3O1Q - chain A; structure by X-ray diffraction, 1.85 A resolution.

[Chain A]
Protein: Urease accessory protein ureF
Source organism: Helicobacter pylori
UniProtKB: Q09065 (UREF_HELPY); residues 1-254 here = UniProt positions 1-254
Sequence (254 residues; row label = number of the first residue in the row):
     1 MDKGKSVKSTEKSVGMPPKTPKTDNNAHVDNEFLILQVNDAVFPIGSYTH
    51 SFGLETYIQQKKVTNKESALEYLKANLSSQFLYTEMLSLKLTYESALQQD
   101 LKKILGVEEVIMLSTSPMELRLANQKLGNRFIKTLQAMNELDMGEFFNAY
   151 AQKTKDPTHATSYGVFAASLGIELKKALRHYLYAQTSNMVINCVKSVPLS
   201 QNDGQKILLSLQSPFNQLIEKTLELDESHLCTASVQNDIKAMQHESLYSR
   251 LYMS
Disordered / not traced: 1-23, 234-254
Reported in the primary citation:
  - mutagenesis - Y48A, R250A: abolished binding to UreG
  - mutagenesis - Y48A, R250A: decreased catalytic activity (urease activity)

[Overview]
The paper reports that Y48A and R250A abolish binding to UreG; Y48A and R250A reduce catalytic activity
(urease activity).
Chain A is Urease accessory protein ureF (Helicobacter pylori); the structure, Native Crystal Structure of
Helicobacter pylori Urease Accessory Protein UreF, was determined by X-ray diffraction, deposited together
with 3SF5.
